PDB entry 5DNA | X-ray diffraction, 1.75 A resolution | chains A and B

# Chain A (and B)
Name: Formate dehydrogenase
Source organism: Candida boidinii
Notes: EC 1.2.1.2; chain B of this document is another copy of the same molecule, construct and numbering; everything in this record applies to it too
UniProtKB: A0A0A1EQY0 (A0A0A1EQY0_CANBO); residue numbers follow UniProt; this construct covers 1-364
Sequence (364 residues; numbered 1 to 364; the number before each row is that of its first residue):
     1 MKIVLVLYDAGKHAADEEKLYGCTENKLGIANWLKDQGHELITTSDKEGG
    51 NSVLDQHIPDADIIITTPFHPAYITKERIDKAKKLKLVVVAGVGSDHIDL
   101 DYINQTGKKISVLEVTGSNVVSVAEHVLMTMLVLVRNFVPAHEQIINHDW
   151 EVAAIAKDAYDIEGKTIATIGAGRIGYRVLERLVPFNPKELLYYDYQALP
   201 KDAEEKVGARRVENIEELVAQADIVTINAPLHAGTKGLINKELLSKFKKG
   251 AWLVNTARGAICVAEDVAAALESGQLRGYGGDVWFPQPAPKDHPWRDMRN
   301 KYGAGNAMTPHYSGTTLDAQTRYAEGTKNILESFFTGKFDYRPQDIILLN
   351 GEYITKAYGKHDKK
Not modelled in the structure: 357-364 (chain B: 354-364)

# Chain A / chain B interface
Pairs across the interface - 162 pairs, chain A then chain B:
  Ala10(A) with Ala153(B), hydrophobic
  His13(A) with Glu151(B), salt bridge; Ala153(B); Ala154(B); Lys157(B), hydrogen bond
  Asp16(A) with Lys157(B), salt bridge; Tyr302(B)
  Glu17(A) with Lys157(B)
  Lys19(A) with Tyr160(B), hydrogen bond
  Leu20(A) with Ala156(B), hydrophobic; Lys157(B)
  Val121(A) with Glu163(B)
  Ser122(A) with Arg136(B), hydrogen bond (backbone-side chain); Asp161(B), hydrogen bond
  Glu125(A) with Arg136(B), salt bridge; Asp161(B); Ile162(B), hydrogen bond (side chain-backbone); Glu163(B), hydrogen bond (side chain-backbone)
  His126(A) with Arg136(B)
  Leu128(A) with Phe186(B), hydrophobic
  Met129(A) with Leu132(B); Val133(B), hydrophobic; Arg136(B); Phe138(B), hydrophobic
  Leu132(A) with Met129(B)
  Val133(A) with Met129(B), hydrophobic; Val133(B), hydrophobic; Phe138(B), hydrophobic
  Arg136(A) with Ser122(B), hydrogen bond (side chain-backbone); Glu125(B), salt bridge; His126(B); Met129(B); Tyr312(B), hydrogen bond (backbone-side chain); Ser313(B), hydrogen bond (side chain-backbone); Thr316(B)
  Asn137(A) with Tyr312(B)
  Phe138(A) with Met129(B), hydrophobic; Val133(B), hydrophobic; Ala307(B); Thr309(B); Tyr312(B)
  Val139(A) with His142(B)
  Ala141(A) with Thr309(B); Pro310(B); Tyr312(B), hydrophobic
  His142(A) with Val139(B); Asn306(B), hydrogen bond (side chain-backbone); Ala307(B); Met308(B), hydrogen bond (side chain-backbone)
  Gln144(A) with Arg296(B); Pro310(B)
  Ile145(A) with Trp284(B), hydrophobic; Arg296(B), hydrogen bond (backbone-side chain); Met308(B); Thr309(B); Pro310(B)
  Ile146(A) with Arg296(B); Arg299(B)
  His148(A) with Lys291(B), hydrogen bond (backbone-side chain); Arg296(B); Asp297(B), salt bridge
  Asp149(A) with Arg296(B), hydrogen bond (backbone-side chain)
  Trp150(A) with Trp284(B); Gln287(B); Pro288(B); Ala289(B); Arg296(B); Pro310(B), hydrophobic; His311(B)
  Glu151(A) with His13(B), salt bridge
  Val152(A) with His311(B); Tyr312(B), hydrophobic; Thr315(B)
  Ala153(A) with Tyr8(B), hydrophobic; Ala10(B), hydrophobic; His13(B)
  Ala154(A) with His13(B)
  Ile155(A) with Tyr312(B), hydrophobic
  Ala156(A) with Leu20(B), hydrophobic; Thr315(B); Leu317(B)
  Lys157(A) with His13(B), hydrogen bond; Asp16(B), salt bridge; Glu17(B); Leu20(B); Leu317(B)
  Ala159(A) with Tyr312(B), hydrophobic; Thr316(B); Leu317(B), hydrogen bond (backbone-backbone)
  Tyr160(A) with Lys19(B); Thr316(B); Leu317(B); Asp318(B)
  Asp161(A) with Ser122(B), hydrogen bond; Glu125(B); Thr316(B), hydrogen bond; Asp318(B), hydrogen bond (backbone-side chain); Arg322(B), salt bridge
  Ile162(A) with Glu125(B), hydrogen bond (backbone-side chain)
  Glu163(A) with Val121(B); Glu125(B), hydrogen bond (backbone-side chain); Arg322(B), salt bridge
  Lys165(A) with Asp318(B), salt bridge
  Glu181(A) with Pro185(B)
  Arg182(A) with Pro185(B), hydrogen bond (side chain-backbone); Phe186(B)
  Pro185(A) with Glu181(B); Arg182(B), hydrogen bond (backbone-side chain); Pro185(B), hydrophobic
  Phe186(A) with Leu128(B), hydrophobic; Arg182(B); Phe186(B), hydrophobic
  Trp284(A) with Ile145(B), hydrophobic; Trp150(B)
  Pro288(A) with Trp150(B)
  Ala289(A) with Trp150(B)
  Lys291(A) with His148(B), hydrogen bond (side chain-backbone)
  Arg296(A) with Gln144(B); Ile145(B), hydrogen bond (side chain-backbone); Ile146(B); His148(B); Asp149(B), hydrogen bond (side chain-backbone); Trp150(B)
  Asp297(A) with His148(B), salt bridge
  Arg299(A) with Ile146(B)
  Tyr302(A) with Asp16(B)
  Asn306(A) with His142(B), hydrogen bond (backbone-side chain)
  Ala307(A) with Phe138(B); His142(B)
  Met308(A) with His142(B), hydrogen bond (backbone-side chain); Ile145(B)
  Thr309(A) with Phe138(B); Ala141(B); His142(B); Ile145(B)
  Pro310(A) with Ala141(B); Gln144(B); Ile145(B); Trp150(B), hydrophobic
  His311(A) with Trp150(B); Val152(B)
  Tyr312(A) with Arg136(B), hydrogen bond (side chain-backbone); Asn137(B); Phe138(B); Ala141(B), hydrophobic; Val152(B), hydrophobic; Ile155(B), hydrophobic
  Ser313(A) with Arg136(B), hydrogen bond (backbone-side chain)
  Thr315(A) with Val152(B); Ala156(B)
  Thr316(A) with Arg136(B); Ala159(B); Asp161(B), hydrogen bond
  Leu317(A) with Ala156(B); Lys157(B); Ala159(B), hydrogen bond (backbone-backbone); Tyr160(B)
  Asp318(A) with Tyr160(B); Asp161(B), hydrogen bond (side chain-backbone); Lys165(B), salt bridge
  Gln320(A) with Ala156(B)
  Arg322(A) with Asp161(B), salt bridge
Other interface residues (no listed pair), chain A (68 interface residues in all): Tyr8, Gln287, Ala319
Other interface residues (no listed pair), chain B (70 interface residues in all): Lys12, Asp158, Ala319, Gln320

# In short
68 residues of chain A face 70 of chain B across their interface, with 33 hydrogen bonds and 13 salt bridges.
Among the polar pairs are His13(A)-Glu151(B), Asp16(A)-Lys157(B) and Glu125(A)-Arg136(B).
Both chains are Formate dehydrogenase (Candida boidinii). Entry 5DNA (Crystal structure of Candida boidinii
formate dehydrogenase) was determined by X-ray diffraction together with 5DN9 from the same study.
